Entry 7UWN (electron microscopy, 3.01 A resolution); this record covers chains B and C of the 7 polymer chains in the assembly.

# Chain B
Protein: Interleukin-17A
Organism: Homo sapiens
UniProtKB: Q16552 (IL17_HUMAN); residues 24-155 here = UniProt positions 24-155
Chain sequence (170 residues; row label = number of the first residue in the row):
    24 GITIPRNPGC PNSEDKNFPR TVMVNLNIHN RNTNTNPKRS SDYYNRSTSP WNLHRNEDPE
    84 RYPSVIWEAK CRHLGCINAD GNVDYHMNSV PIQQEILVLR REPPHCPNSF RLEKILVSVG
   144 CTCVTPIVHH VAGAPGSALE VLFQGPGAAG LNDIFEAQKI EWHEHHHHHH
Unresolved in the structure: 24-41, 153-193
Cystine bridges: Cys94-Cys144, Cys99-Cys146
Differences from the reference sequence: expression tag (156-193)

# Chain C
Protein: Interleukin-17 receptor A
Organism: Homo sapiens
UniProtKB: Q96F46 (I17RA_HUMAN); numbering as in UniProt (aligned over 33-317)
Chain sequence (319 residues; numbered 33 to 351; the number before each row is that of its first residue):
    33 LRLLDHRALV CSQPGLNCTV KNSTCLDDSW IHPRNLTPSS PKDLQIQLHF AHTQQGDLFP
    93 VAHIEWTLQT DASILYLEGA ELSVLQLNTN ERLCVRFEFL SKLRHHHRRW RFTFSHFVVD
   153 PDQEYEVTVH HLPKPIPDGD PNHQSKNFLV PDCEHARMKV TTPCMSSGSL WDPNITVETL
   213 EAHQLRVSFT LWNESTHYQI LLTSFPHMEN HSCFEHMHHI PAPRPEEFHQ RSNVTLTLRN
   273 LKGCCRHQVQ IQPFFSSCLN DCLRHSATVS CPEMPDTPEP IPDYMSAALE VLFQGPGAAE
   333 DQVDPRLIDG KHHHHHHHH
Unresolved in the structure: 214-216, 272-276, 305-351
Cystine bridges: Cys43-Cys50, Cys57-Cys126, Cys185-Cys196, Cys277-Cys303, Cys290-Cys294
Covalently attached groups: N-acetylglucosamine (NAG) linked to Asn49, Asn54, Asn206, Asn225, Asn265
Differences from the reference sequence: expression tag (318-351)
Swiss-Prot annotation at these positions:
  - glycosylation (N-linked (GlcNAc...) asparagine): Asn49, Asn54, Asn67, Asn206, Asn225, Asn242, Asn265

# Chain B / chain C interface
Pairs across the interface (46):
  Leu49(B) with Leu58(C), hydrophobic; Ile63(C), hydrophobic
  Ile51(B) with Thr56(C)
  Asn55(B) with Glu123(C), hydrogen bond
  Asn59(B) with Arg34(C)
  Lys61(B) with Val150(C); Val151(C), hydrogen bond (side chain-backbone); Asp152(C), salt bridge; Pro153(C); Pro195(C); Ser289(C), hydrogen bond (backbone-side chain)
  Arg62(B) with Ser288(C), hydrogen bond (side chain-backbone); Ser289(C); Leu291(C)
  Ser63(B) with Asn120(C), hydrogen bond; Gln155(C)
  Ser64(B) with Asn120(C), hydrogen bond (backbone-side chain); Asp154(C); Gln155(C)
  Asp65(B) with Leu119(C); Asn120(C), hydrogen bond; Asp154(C); Gln155(C); Glu156(C), hydrogen bond (side chain-backbone)
  Arg69(B) with Asp293(C), salt bridge
  Leu76(B) with Leu119(C)
  Arg78(B) with Glu158(C), salt bridge
  Glu83(B) with Trp62(C); Pro169(C); Asp170(C)
  Arg84(B) with Trp62(C)
  Tyr85(B) with Leu58(C), hydrophobic; Trp62(C)
  Pro86(B) with Arg124(C)
  Val88(B) with Leu117(C); Arg124(C), hydrogen bond (backbone-side chain); Glu158(C)
  Ile89(B) with Asn122(C); Arg124(C)
  Trp90(B) with Leu117(C); Glu158(C), hydrogen bond; Asn179(C)
  Arg124(B) with Trp62(C), hydrogen bond (side chain-backbone); Pro65(C)
  Phe133(B) with Trp62(C), hydrophobic; Ile63(C)
Interface residues without a listed pair, chain B (26 interface residues in all): Tyr67, Pro82, Asp103, Leu122, Arg123
Interface residues without a listed pair, chain C (33 interface residues in all): Cys57, Ser61, Pro167, Ser177, Asn242

# In short
26 residues of chain B face 33 of chain C across their interface; the contacts include 11 hydrogen bonds and 3
salt bridges. Polar contacts include Lys61(B)-Asp152(C), Arg69(B)-Asp293(C) and Arg78(B)-Glu158(C).
N-acetylglucosamine is covalently linked to Asn49(C), Asn54(C), Asn206(C), Asn225(C) and Asn265(C).
Here chain B is Interleukin-17A and chain C is Interleukin-17 receptor A, both from Homo sapiens. Entry 7UWN
(Structure of the IL-17A-IL-17RA-IL-17RC ternary complex) was determined by electron microscopy (same
publication as 7UWJ, 7UWK, 7UWL and 7UWM).
